PDB entry 7T7U | X-ray diffraction, 1.80 A resolution | chains A and D of the 4 polymer chains in the assembly

Chain A:
Protein: Phycoerythrin alpha subunit L1
Source organism: Chroomonas sp. M1627
UniProtKB: A0A067XP78 (A0A067XP78_9CRYP); residues 1-81 here correspond to UniProt positions 49-129 (UniProt number = residue number + 48)
Amino-acid sequence (81 residues; numbered 1 to 81; the number before each row is that of its first residue):
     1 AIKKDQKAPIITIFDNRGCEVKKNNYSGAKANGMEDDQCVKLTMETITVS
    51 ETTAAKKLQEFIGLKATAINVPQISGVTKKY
Modified / non-standard residues: K4 (5-hydroxylysine; LYZ)
Glycans and other covalent adducts: mesobiliverdin IX(alpha) (M1V) linked to C19
Small-molecule neighbours:
  - DiCys-(15,16)-Dihydrobiliverdin (AX9): L64, K65, A66, T67, A68, V71, P72, Q73, I74, S75
  - phycocyanobilin (CYC), molecule 1: I2, K3, K4, D5, Q6, K7
  - phycocyanobilin (CYC), molecule 2: I13, F14, D15, R17, M34, Q38, C39, V40
  - mesobiliverdin IX(alpha) (M1V), molecule 1: F14, N16, E20, V21, K23, N24, N25, Y26, E35, D36, D37, Q38, C39, K41
  - mesobiliverdin IX(alpha) (M1V), molecule 2: I62, L64, V77, T78, K79
What the authors report for this chain:
  - binding site for phycocyanobilin: D5, Q6
  - binding site for mesobiliverdin IX(alpha): C19, K23

Chain D:
Protein: Phycoerythrin beta subunit
Source organism: Chroomonas sp. M1627
UniProtKB: A0A067XP72 (A0A067XP72_9CRYP); numbering as in UniProt (aligned over 5-177)
Amino-acid sequence (173 residues; row label = number of the first residue in the row):
     5 FSRVVTNADSKAAYVGGADLQALKKFVSEGNKRLDAVNAIVSNASCIVSD
    55 AVSGMICENPALISPSGNCYTNRRMAACLRDAEIILRYVSYSLLSGDSSV
   105 LEDRCLSGLKETYSSLGVPTAGNLRAVGIMKATCVAFINNTSQQKKLSTP
   155 AGDCSALASEVAGYFDKVSAALA
Not modelled in the structure: 11-15
Modified / non-standard residues: N72 (N-methyl asparagine; MEN)
Glycans and other covalent adducts: DiCys-(15,16)-Dihydrobiliverdin (AX9) linked to C50, C61; phycocyanobilin (CYC) linked to C82, C158
Small-molecule neighbours:
  - DiCys-(15,16)-Dihydrobiliverdin (AX9): N47, I51, D54, S57, G58, E62, R129, I133, A136, T137, A140, F141
  - phycocyanobilin (CYC), molecule 1: L24, K28, N35, K36, L38, D39, A40, F141, I142, N144, L151, T153, P154, A155, G156, D157, L161
  - phycocyanobilin (CYC), molecule 2: V56, M59, L66, N72, C73, R77, R78, A81, R84, D85, I88, Y92, R108, C109, L113, T116, Y117, L120, V122, P123, G126, N127, A130
  - mesobiliverdin IX(alpha) (M1V), molecule 1: Y18, G20, G21
  - mesobiliverdin IX(alpha) (M1V), molecule 2: P64, A65, I67, S68, P69
What the authors report for this chain:
  - binding site for DiCys-(15,16)-Dihydrobiliverdin: C50
  - post-translational modification sites: N72
  - binding site for phycocyanobilin: C82

Interface between chain A and chain D:
Contacting residue pairs (25; chain A residue first):
  K56(A) with E87(D), salt bridge
  K57(A) with S49(D)
  E60(A) with V45(D); S46(D), hydrogen bond (backbone-side chain); A48(D); S49(D), hydrogen bond
  K65(A) with N42(D); S152(D)
  A66(A) with N42(D); A43(D), hydrophobic; S46(D)
  T67(A) with N47(D), hydrogen bond (backbone-side chain); F141(D)
  A68(A) with N47(D)
  I69(A) with A140(D); F141(D), hydrophobic; N144(D); S146(D)
  N70(A) with S146(D), hydrogen bond (backbone-side chain); K150(D)
  V71(A) with K150(D)
  Q73(A) with K149(D); K150(D); L151(D); S152(D)
Other interface residues (no listed pair), chain A (13 interface residues in all): Q59, P72
Other interface residues (no listed pair), chain D (17 interface residues in all): R91

Overview:
Chain A and chain D form an interface of 13 and 17 residues respectively; the contacts include 4 hydrogen
bonds and 1 salt bridge. Polar contacts include K56(A)-E87(D), E60(A)-S46(D) and E60(A)-S49(D). The paper
reports a binding site for phycocyanobilin at D5(A), Q6(A) and C82(D); a binding site for mesobiliverdin
IX(alpha) at C19(A) and K23(A).
Here chain A is Phycoerythrin alpha subunit L1 and chain D is Phycoerythrin beta subunit, both from Chroomonas
sp. M1627. Entry 7T7U (Light Harvesting complex phycocyanin PC 630, from the cryptophyte Chroomonas sp. M1627)
was determined by X-ray diffraction together with 7T89 and 7T8S from the same study.
